3UB0 - chains A and B of the 3 polymer chains in the assembly; structure by X-ray diffraction, 2.60 A resolution.

== Chain A ==
Name: Non-structural protein 6, nsp6,
From: Feline infectious peritonitis virus
Reference sequence: Q98VG9 (R1AB_FIPV); residues 1-195 here correspond to UniProt positions 3583-3777 (UniProt number = residue number + 3582)
Chain sequence (199 residues; row label = number of the first residue in the row; numbers below 1 keep their minus sign (Gly-3 is residue -3)):
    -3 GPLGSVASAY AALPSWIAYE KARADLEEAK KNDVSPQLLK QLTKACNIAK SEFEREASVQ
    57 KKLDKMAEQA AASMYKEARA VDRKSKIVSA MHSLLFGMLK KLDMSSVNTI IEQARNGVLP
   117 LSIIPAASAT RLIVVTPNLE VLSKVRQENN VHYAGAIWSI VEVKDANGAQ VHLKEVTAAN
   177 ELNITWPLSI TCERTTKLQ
Disordered / not traced: -3, 74-78, 193-195
Sequence notes: expression tag (-3 to 0)
Modified residues: Mse62, Mse70, Mse87, Mse94, Mse100 (selenomethionine; parent Met)

== Chain B ==
Name: Non-structural protein 7, nsp7
From: Feline infectious peritonitis virus
Reference sequence: Q98VG9 (R1AB_FIPV); residues 1-83 here correspond to UniProt positions 3500-3582 (UniProt number = residue number + 3499)
Chain sequence (87 residues; row label = number of the first residue in the row; numbers below 1 keep their minus sign (Gly-3 is residue -3)):
    -3 GPLGSKLTEM KCTNVVLLGL LSKMHVESNS KEWNYCVGLH NEINLCDDPD AVLEKLLALI
    57 AFFLSKHNTC DLSDLIESYF ENTTILQ
Disordered / not traced: -3 to 1
Sequence notes: expression tag (-3 to 0)
From the paper describing this entry:
  - self-association interface (contacts with another copy of this molecule); pairs are residue here / residue on that copy: Cys66-Asn37, Asp67-Trp29 (hydrogen bond), Glu73-Ser18 (hydrogen bond), Leu49, Leu53, Ile56, Leu60, Ile72
  - contacts within the chain: Val12-Leu71

== How chain A and chain B interact ==
Pairs across the interface (16):
  Leu59(A) - Glu23(B)
  Leu59(A) - Trp29(B)  hydrophobic
  Mse62(A) - Leu14(B)
  Ala63(A) - Leu14(B)  hydrophobic
  Ala66(A) - Val11(B)
  Ala66(A) - Leu14(B)  hydrophobic
  Mse70(A) - Val11(B)  hydrophobic
  Glu73(A) - Glu77(B)
  Arg79(A) - Glu77(B)
  Ile83(A) - Glu77(B)
  Ala86(A) - Leu82(B)
  Ala86(A) - Gln83(B)
  Mse87(A) - Phe76(B)  hydrophobic
  Leu90(A) - Leu49(B)  hydrophobic
  Leu90(A) - Phe76(B)  hydrophobic
  Mse94(A) - Leu49(B)
Also at the interface, not in a pair above, chain A (14 interface residues in all): Val55, Ser69
Also at the interface, not in a pair above, chain B (11 interface residues in all): Leu3, Thr9
The authors on this interface:
  - interface residues, chain A: Leu59(A), Mse62(A), Ala66(A), Ile83(A), Mse87(A), Mse94(A)
  - interface residues, chain B: Val11(B), Leu14(B), Leu49(B), Phe76(B)

== Summary ==
14 residues of chain A and 11 residues of chain B are in contact. The paper reports interface residues
Leu59(A), Mse62(A) and Val11(B) among others; a self-association interface involving Leu49(B), Leu53(B) and
Ile56(B) among others.
Chain A is Non-structural protein 6, nsp6, and chain B is Non-structural protein 7, nsp7, both from Feline
infectious peritonitis virus; the structure, Crystal structure of the nonstructural protein 7 and 8 complex of
Feline Coronavirus, was determined by X-ray diffraction.
